PDB entry 4GH5 | X-ray diffraction, 1.60 A resolution | chains B and C of the 4 polymer chains in the assembly

# Chain B (and C)
Name: Short-chain dehydrogenase/reductase SDR
Source organism: Xanthobacter autotrophicus
Notes: chain C of this document is another copy of the same molecule, construct and numbering; everything in this record applies to it too
UniProtKB: A7IQH5 (A7IQH5_XANP2); residue numbers follow UniProt; this construct covers 1-255
Amino-acid sequence (269 residues; row label = number of the first residue in the row; numbers below 1 keep their minus sign (Met-13 is residue -13)):
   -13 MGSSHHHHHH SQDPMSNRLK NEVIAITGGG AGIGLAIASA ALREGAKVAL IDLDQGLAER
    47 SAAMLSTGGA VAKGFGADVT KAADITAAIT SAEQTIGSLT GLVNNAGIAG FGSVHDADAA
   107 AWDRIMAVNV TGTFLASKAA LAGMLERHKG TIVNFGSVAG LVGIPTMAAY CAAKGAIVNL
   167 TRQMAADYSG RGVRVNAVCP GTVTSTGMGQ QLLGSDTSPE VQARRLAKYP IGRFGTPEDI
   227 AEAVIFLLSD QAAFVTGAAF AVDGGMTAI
Not modelled in the structure: -13 to 2, 200-207 (chain C: -13 to 2, 200-205)
Differences from the reference sequence: expression tag (-13 to 0)
Residues lining bound ligands: NAD (nicotinamide-adenine-dinucleotide): Gly14, Gly16, Ala17, Gly18, Ile19, Gly20, Asp38, Leu39, Asp40, Leu43, Ala63, Asp64, Val65, Thr66, Asn91, Ala92, Gly93, Ile94, Arg110, Val114, Asn115, Phe141, Gly142, Ser143, Tyr156, Lys160, Pro186, Gly187, Thr188, Val189, Thr192, Gly193, Met194, Gly195
Swiss-Prot annotation at these positions:
  - active site: Tyr156 (Proton acceptor)
  - binding site (NAD(+)): Ile19, Asp38, Asp64, Val65, Asn91, Lys160, Val189 to Gly193
  - binding site ((S)-2-hydroxypropyl-coenzyme M): Ser143, Tyr156, Thr188, Tyr215
  - site: Ser143 (Transition state stabilizer), Lys160 (Lowers pKa of active site Tyr)

# Interface between chain B and chain C
Residue-residue contacts (9):
  Val148(B) with Ala254(C); Ile255(C)
  Gly149(B) with Ala254(C), hydrogen bond (backbone-backbone); Ile255(C)
  Lys214(B) with Ile255(C)
  Ala254(B) with Val148(C); Gly149(C), hydrogen bond (backbone-backbone)
  Ile255(B) with Val148(C); Gly149(C)
Also at the interface, not in a pair above, chain B (7 interface residues in all): Met252, Thr253
Also at the interface, not in a pair above, chain C (6 interface residues in all): Met252, Thr253

# In short
7 residues of chain B face 6 of chain C across their interface; the contacts include 2 hydrogen bonds. Its one
hydrogen bond, Gly149(B)-Ala254(C), is backbone to backbone. Bound to chain B: NAD.
Chain B and chain C are both Short-chain dehydrogenase/reductase SDR (Xanthobacter autotrophicus); the
structure, Crystal structure of S-2-hydroxypropyl coenzyme M dehydrogenase (S-HPCDH), was determined by X-ray
diffraction (same publication as 4ITU).
